Entry 8CBM (electron microscopy, 3.14 A resolution); this record covers chains A and F of the 7 polymer chains in the assembly.

# Chain A
Name: 3-hydroxyacyl-CoA dehydrogenase type-2
Organism: Homo sapiens
Notes: EC 1.1.1.35, 1.1.1.62, 1.1.1.239, 1.1.1.178, 1.1.1.53, 1.1.1.159
Reference sequence: Q99714 (HCD2_HUMAN); numbering as in UniProt (aligned over 1-261)
Amino-acid sequence (261 residues; row label = number of the first residue in the row):
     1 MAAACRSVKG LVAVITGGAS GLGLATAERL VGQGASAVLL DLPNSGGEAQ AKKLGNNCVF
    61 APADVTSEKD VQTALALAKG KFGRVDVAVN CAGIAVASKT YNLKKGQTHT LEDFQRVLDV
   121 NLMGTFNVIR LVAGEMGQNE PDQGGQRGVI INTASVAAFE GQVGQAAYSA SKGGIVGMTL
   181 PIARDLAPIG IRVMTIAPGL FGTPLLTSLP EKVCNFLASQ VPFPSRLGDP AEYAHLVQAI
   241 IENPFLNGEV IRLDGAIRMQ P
Disordered / not traced: 1-6
Small-molecule neighbours: NAD (nicotinamide-adenine-dinucleotide): Gly17, Ala19, Ser20, Gly21, Leu22, Gly23, Leu40, Asp41, Leu42, Ser45, Ala63, Asp64, Val65, Cys91, Ala92, Gly93, Ile94, Val120, Thr153, Ala154, Ser155, Tyr168, Lys172, Pro198, Gly199, Leu200, Phe201, Thr203, Pro204, Leu205, Leu206
UniProt features mapped onto this chain:
  - active site: Tyr168 (Proton acceptor)
  - binding site (NAD(+)): Ser20, Leu22, Asp41, Asp64, Val65, Cys91, Tyr168, Lys172, Phe201, Thr203
  - binding site (substrate): Ser155
  - modified residue: Ala2 (N-acetylalanine), Lys53 (N6-acetyllysine), Lys69 (N6-acetyllysine), Lys99 (N6-acetyllysine), Lys105 (N6-acetyllysine), Lys212 (N6-acetyllysine)
  - natural variant: Val12 (V12L: In HSD10MD), Val65 (V65A: In HSD10MD; uncertain significance), Asp86 (D86G: In HSD10MD), Leu122 (L122V: In HSD10MD), Arg130 (R130C: In HSD10MD), Gln165 (Q165H: In HSD10MD), Val176 (V176M: In HSD10MD), Pro210 (P210S: In HSD10MD), Lys212 (K212E: In HSD10MD), Arg226 (R226Q: In HSD10MD), Asn247 (N247S: In HSD10MD), Glu249 (E249Q: In HSD10MD)
  - mutagenesis: Ser20 (S20F: Decreased dehydrogenase activity. Does not affect mitochondrial tRNA 5'-end processing. Does not affect tRNA methylation), Lys172 (K172A: Abolishes dehydrogenase activity. Does not affect mitochondrial tRNA 5'-end processing. Does not affect tRNA methylation. Does not affect homotetramerization)

# Chain F
Name: tRNA methyltransferase 10 homolog C
Organism: Homo sapiens
Notes: EC 2.1.1.-, 2.1.1.218, 2.1.1.221
Reference sequence: Q7L0Y3 (TM10C_HUMAN); residues 40-403 here = UniProt positions 40-403
Amino-acid sequence (408 residues; row label = number of the first residue in the row):
    18 MHHHHHHSSG VDLGTENLYF QSMSSKIPAV TYPKNESTPP SEELELDKWK TTMKSSVQEE
    78 CVSTISSSKD EDPLAATREF IEMWRLLGRE VPEHITEEEL KTLMECVSNT AKKKYLKYLY
   138 TKEKVKKARQ IKKEMKAAAR EEAKNIKLLE TTEEDKQKNF LFLRLWDRNM DIAMGWKGAQ
   198 AMQFGQPLVF DMAYENYMKR KELQNTVSQL LESEGWNRRN VDPFHIYFCN LKIDGALHRE
   258 LVKRYQEKWD KLLLTSTEKS HVDLFPKDSI IYLTADSPNV MTTFRHDKVY VIGSFVDKSM
   318 QPGTSLAKAK RLNLATECLP LDKYLQWEIG NKNLTLDQMI RILLCLKNNG NWQEALQFVP
   378 KRKHTGFLEI SQHSQEFINR LKKAKTAENL YFQSHHHHHH DYKDDDDK
Disordered / not traced: 18-91, 387-425
Differences from the reference sequence: initiating methionine (18); expression tag (19-39, 404-425)
Small-molecule neighbours: S-adenosylhomocysteine (SAH): Tyr211, Leu290, Thr291, Ala292, Ile309, Gly310, Phe312, Asp314, Gln318, Thr321, Ser322, Glu334, Cys335, Leu336, Leu338, Lys349, Asn350, Leu351, Leu353, Met356
UniProt features mapped onto this chain:
  - modified residue: Ser84 (Phosphoserine)
  - natural variant: Arg181 (R181L: In COXPD30), Thr272 (T272A: In COXPD30)
  - mutagenesis: Asp314 (D314N: Abolished mitochondrial tRNA methylation. Does not affect mitochondrial tRNA 5'-end processing)
From the paper describing this entry:
  - specificity-determining residues: Gln226, Asn348 (proposed by the authors, not directly observed)
  - catalytic residues: Asp314 (proposed by the authors, not directly observed)

# How chain A and chain F interact
Contacting residue pairs (25):
  Ala97(A) with Phe201(F), hydrophobic
  Lys104(A) with Asp239(F), salt bridge; His303(F); Lys364(F), hydrogen bond (side chain-backbone); Asn366(F)
  Lys105(A) with His303(F)
  Gln162(A) with Trp193(F)
  Val163(A) with Gln197(F); Phe201(F)
  Gly164(A) with Phe201(F)
  Pro210(A) with Met199(F), hydrophobic
  Lys212(A) with Trp266(F); Asp267(F); Leu269(F), hydrogen bond (side chain-backbone); Leu271(F), hydrogen bond (side chain-backbone)
  Val213(A) with Gln200(F)
  Phe216(A) with Gly192(F); Trp193(F); Ala196(F), hydrophobic
  Leu217(A) with Trp193(F), hydrophobic
  Gln220(A) with Ile189(F); Trp193(F), hydrogen bond
  Met259(A) with Trp193(F), hydrophobic
  Gln260(A) with Trp193(F)
  Pro261(A) with Gln197(F)
Also at the interface, not in a pair above, chain A (19 interface residues in all): Ser98, Lys99, Leu209, Arg258
Also at the interface, not in a pair above, chain F (18 interface residues in all): Gln203, Leu270

# In short
Chain A and chain F form an interface of 19 and 18 residues respectively, with 4 hydrogen bonds and 1 salt
bridge. Among the polar pairs are Lys104(A)-Asp239(F), Lys104(A)-Lys364(F) and Lys212(A)-Leu269(F). Ligands of
chain A: NAD. Bound to chain F: S-adenosylhomocysteine. From the paper: the catalytic residue Asp314(F);
specificity determinants Gln226(F) and Asn348(F).
Here chain A is 3-hydroxyacyl-CoA dehydrogenase type-2 and chain F is tRNA methyltransferase 10 homolog C,
both from Homo sapiens. Entry 8CBM (Structure of human mitochondrial CCA-adding enzyme in complex with
mitochondrial pre-tRNA-Ile) was determined by electron microscopy together with 8CBK, 8CBL and 8CBO from the
same study.
